7UZK - chains C and D of the 19 polymer chains in the assembly; structure by electron microscopy, 3.00 A resolution.

Chain C:
Name: ATPase H+-transporting V1 subunit A
Organism: Rattus norvegicus
Reference sequence: D4A133 (D4A133_RAT); residue numbers follow UniProt; this construct covers 1-617
Amino-acid sequence (617 residues; numbered 1 to 617; the number before each row is that of its first residue):
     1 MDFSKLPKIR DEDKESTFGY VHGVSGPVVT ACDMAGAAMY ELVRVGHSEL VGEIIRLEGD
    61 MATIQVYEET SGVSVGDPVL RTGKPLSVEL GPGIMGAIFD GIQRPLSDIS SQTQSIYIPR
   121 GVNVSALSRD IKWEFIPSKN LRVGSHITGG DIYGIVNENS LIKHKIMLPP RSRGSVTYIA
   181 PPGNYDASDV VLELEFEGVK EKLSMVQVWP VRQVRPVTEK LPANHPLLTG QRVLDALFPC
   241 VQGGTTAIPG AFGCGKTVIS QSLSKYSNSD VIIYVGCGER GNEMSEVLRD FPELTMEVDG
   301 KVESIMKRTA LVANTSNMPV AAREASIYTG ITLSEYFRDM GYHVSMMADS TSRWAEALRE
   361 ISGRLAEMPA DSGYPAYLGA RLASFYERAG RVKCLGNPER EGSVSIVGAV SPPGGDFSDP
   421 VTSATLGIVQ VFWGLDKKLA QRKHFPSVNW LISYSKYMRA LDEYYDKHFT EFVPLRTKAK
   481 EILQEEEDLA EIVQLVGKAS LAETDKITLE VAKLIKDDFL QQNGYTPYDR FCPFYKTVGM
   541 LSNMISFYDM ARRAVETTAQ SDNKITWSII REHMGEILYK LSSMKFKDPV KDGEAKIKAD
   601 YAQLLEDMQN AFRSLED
Not modelled in the structure: 1-15, 616-617
Bound ions: Mg2+: T257 (together with ADP)
Small-molecule neighbours: ADP (adenosine-5'-diphosphate): A251, F252, G253, C254, G255, K256, T257, V258, F445, Q522, N523, G524, Y525

Chain D:
Name: V-type proton ATPase subunit B, brain isoform
Organism: Rattus norvegicus
Reference sequence: P62815 (VATB2_RAT); numbering as in UniProt (aligned over 1-511)
Amino-acid sequence (511 residues; row label = number of the first residue in the row):
     1 MALRAMRGIV NGAAPELPVP TGGPMAGARE QALAVSRNYL SQPRLTYKTV SGVNGPLVIL
    61 DHVKFPRYAE IVHLTLPDGT KRSGQVLEVS GSKAVVQVFE GTSGIDAKKT SCEFTGDILR
   121 TPVSEDMLGR VFNGSGKPID RGPVVLAEDF LDIMGQPINP QCRIYPEEMI QTGISAIDGM
   181 NSIARGQKIP IFSAAGLPHN EIAAQICRQA GLVKKSKDVV DYSEENFAIV FAAMGVNMET
   241 ARFFKSDFEE NGSMDNVCLF LNLANDPTIE RIITPRLALT TAEFLAYQCE KHVLVILTDM
   301 SSYAEALREV SAAREEVPGR RGFPGYMYTD LATIYERAGR VEGRNGSITQ IPILTMPNDD
   361 ITHPIPDLTG YITEGQIYVD RQLHNRQIYP PINVLPSLSR LMKSAIGEGM TRKDHADVSN
   421 QLYACYAIGK DVQAMKAVVG EEALTSDDLL YLEFLQKFEK NFITQGPYEN RTVYETLDIG
   481 WQLLRIFPKE MLKRIPQSTL SEFYPRDSAK H
Not modelled in the structure: 1-37, 216-224, 507-511
Curated features (UniProtKB/Swiss-Prot):
  - binding site (ATP): R400

Chain C / chain D interface:
Residue-residue contacts (45; chain C residue first):
  A35(C) with K108(D)
  G36(C) with D106(D)
  A37(C) with D106(D)
  A38(C) with G104(D); I105(D); D106(D)
  M39(C) with V53(D), hydrophobic; T102(D); G104(D), hydrogen bond (backbone-backbone); I105(D), hydrogen bond (backbone-backbone)
  Y40(C) with S103(D)
  R56(C) with V53(D); N54(D), hydrogen bond
  L57(C) with G52(D); V53(D), hydrogen bond (backbone-backbone); I105(D); D106(D); A107(D)
  E58(C) with S51(D)
  G59(C) with S51(D), hydrogen bond (backbone-backbone)
  K220(C) with R242(D)
  L221(C) with R242(D)
  M368(C) with A312(D); E315(D); P318(D), hydrophobic
  A370(C) with R308(D)
  D371(C) with R308(D), salt bridge; R321(D), salt bridge
  A376(C) with R308(D); E309(D); A312(D), hydrophobic
  A380(C) with T268(D); E309(D)
  S384(C) with A264(D)
  E387(C) with N237(D); M238(D); A264(D); N265(D)
  S418(C) with N358(D)
  S423(C) with N358(D), hydrogen bond
  L426(C) with A195(D)
  G427(C) with A195(D)
  Q430(C) with N237(D)
  Y454(C) with G196(D)
  I492(C) with A437(D)
Other interface residues (no listed pair), chain C (34 interface residues in all): P222, A366, Y377, A383, K456, Q484, L495, V496
Other interface residues (no listed pair), chain D (33 interface residues in all): L197, E239, E316, P357, N385, V438

In short:
34 residues of chain C face 33 of chain D across their interface, with 6 hydrogen bonds and 2 salt bridges.
Polar pairs include D371(C)-R308(D), D371(C)-R321(D) and R56(C)-N54(D). Chain C binds ADP. From UniProt:
ATP-binding residue R400(D) on chain D.
Chain C is ATPase H+-transporting V1 subunit A and chain D is V-type proton ATPase subunit B, brain isoform,
both from Rattus norvegicus; the structure, Rat Kidney V1 complex lacking subunit H with SidK and NCOA7B,
State 1, was determined by electron microscopy.
